Entry 1CJR (X-ray diffraction, 2.30 A resolution); this record covers chains A and B.

# Chain A
Name: Protein (ribonuclease S)
From: synthetic construct
Notes: fragment: s peptide
UniProt: P61823 (RNAS1_BOVIN); residues 1-15 here correspond to UniProt positions 27-41 (UniProt number = residue number + 26)
Amino-acid sequence (15 residues; numbered 1 to 15; the number before each row is that of its first residue):
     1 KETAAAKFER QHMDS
UniProt features mapped onto this chain:
  - active site: H12 (Proton acceptor)
  - binding site (substrate): K7, R10
  - glycosylation (N-linked (Glc) (glycation) lysine): K1, K7

# Chain B
Name: Protein (ribonuclease S)
From: Bos taurus
Notes: fragment: s protein
UniProt: P61823 (RNAS1_BOVIN); residues 24-124 here correspond to UniProt positions 50-150 (UniProt number = residue number + 26)
Amino-acid sequence (101 residues; each row starts with the number of its first residue):
    24 NYCNQMMKSR NLTKDRCKPV NTFVHESLAD VQAVCSQKNV ACKNGQTNCY QSYSTMSITD
    84 CRETGSSKYP NCAYKTTQAN KHIIVACEGN PYVPVHFDAS V
UniProt features mapped onto this chain:
  - active site: H119 (Proton donor)
  - binding site (substrate): K41 to T45, K66, R85
  - glycosylation: N34 (N-linked (GlcNAc...) asparagine), K37 (N-linked (Glc) (glycation) lysine), K41 (N-linked (Glc) (glycation) lysine)
Disulfides: C26-C84, C40-C95, C58-C110, C65-C72

# How chain A and chain B interact
Pairs across the interface (32; chain A residue first):
  A4(A) with V118(B)
  A5(A) with V116(B), hydrophobic
  F8(A) with P117(B), hydrophobic; V118(B); H119(B); F120(B)
  E9(A) with R33(B); L51(B); Q55(B), hydrogen bond
  R10(A) with R33(B), hydrogen bond (backbone-side chain); N34(B), hydrogen bond
  Q11(A) with L35(B); K41(B); N44(B), hydrogen bond (backbone-side chain); F46(B)
  H12(A) with N44(B), hydrogen bond; T45(B), hydrogen bond (side chain-backbone); F46(B); V47(B), hydrogen bond (backbone-backbone); F120(B)
  M13(A) with R33(B), hydrogen bond (backbone-side chain); V47(B); E49(B); L51(B), hydrophobic; V54(B), hydrophobic
  D14(A) with Y25(B), hydrogen bond; M29(B); R33(B), salt bridge; V47(B), hydrogen bond (backbone-backbone); H48(B), salt bridge
  S15(A) with V47(B); E49(B), hydrogen bond (side chain-backbone)
Other interface residues (no listed pair), chain A (12 interface residues in all): K1, K7
Other interface residues (no listed pair), chain B (22 interface residues in all): S50, V108

# Summary
Chain A and chain B form an interface of 12 and 22 residues respectively, with 11 hydrogen bonds and 2 salt
bridges. Polar pairs include D14(A)-R33(B), D14(A)-H48(B) and E9(A)-Q55(B).
Here chain A is Protein (ribonuclease S) (synthetic construct) and chain B is Protein (ribonuclease S) (Bos
taurus). Entry 1CJR (X-ray crystallographic studies of denaturation in ribonuclease S) was determined by X-ray
diffraction together with 1CJQ from the same study.
